PDB entry 4OIE | X-ray diffraction, 1.85 A resolution | chain A

Chain A:
Protein: Non-structural protein NS1
From: West Nile virus
Reference sequence: U3N977 (U3N977_WNV); residues 172-352 here correspond to UniProt positions 963-1143 (UniProt number = residue number + 791)
Chain sequence (185 residues; numbered 168 to 352; the number before each row is that of its first residue):
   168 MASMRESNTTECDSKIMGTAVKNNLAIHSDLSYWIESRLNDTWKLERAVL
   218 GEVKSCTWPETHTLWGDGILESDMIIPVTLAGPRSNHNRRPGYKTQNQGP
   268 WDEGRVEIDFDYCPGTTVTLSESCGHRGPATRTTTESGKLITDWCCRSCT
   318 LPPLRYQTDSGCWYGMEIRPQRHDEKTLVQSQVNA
Unresolved in the structure: 168-175
Differences from the reference sequence: expression tag (168-171); engineered mutation Mse184 (Ile975 in U3N977), Mse241 (Leu1032 in U3N977)
Modified positions: Mse168, Mse171 (selenomethionine); Mse184, Mse241, Mse333 (selenomethionine; parent Met)
Cystine bridges: Cys179-Cys223, Cys280-Cys329, Cys291-Cys312, Cys313-Cys316
What the authors report for this chain:
  - contacts within the chain: Trp225-Pro250 (hydrophobic contact), His195-Pro250 (hydrophobic contact), Ile202-Pro250 (hydrophobic contact)
  - post-translational modification sites: Asn207 (by similarity / conservation)

Summary:
From the paper: a modification site at Asn207; contacts within the chain involving Cys179, Cys223 and Pro250
among others.
Chain A is Non-structural protein NS1 (West Nile virus); the structure, West Nile Virus Non-structural Protein
NS1, was determined by X-ray diffraction (same publication as 4OIG and 4OII).
